8BAC - chains AAA and BBB; structure by X-ray diffraction, 2.05 A resolution.

Chain AAA:
Protein: Heparanase 50 kDa subunit
Organism: Homo sapiens
Reference sequence: Q9Y251 (HPSE_HUMAN); residue numbers follow UniProt; this construct covers 158-543
Amino-acid sequence (389 residues; row label = number of the first residue in the row):
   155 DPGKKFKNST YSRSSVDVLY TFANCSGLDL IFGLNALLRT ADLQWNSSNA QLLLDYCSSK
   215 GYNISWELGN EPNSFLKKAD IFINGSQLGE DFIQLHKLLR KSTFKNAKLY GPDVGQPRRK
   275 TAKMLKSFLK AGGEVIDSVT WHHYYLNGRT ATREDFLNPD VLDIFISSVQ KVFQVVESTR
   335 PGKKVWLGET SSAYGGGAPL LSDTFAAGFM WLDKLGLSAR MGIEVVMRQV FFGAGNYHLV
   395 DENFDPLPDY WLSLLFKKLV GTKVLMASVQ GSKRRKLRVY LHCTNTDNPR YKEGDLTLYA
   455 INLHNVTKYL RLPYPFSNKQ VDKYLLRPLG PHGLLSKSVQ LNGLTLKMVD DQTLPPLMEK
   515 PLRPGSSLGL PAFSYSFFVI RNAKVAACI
Unresolved in the structure: 155-158
Disulfides: C437-C542
Covalent attachments: N-acetylglucosamine (NAG) linked to N200, N459
Construct notes: expression tag (155-157); variant R307 (Lys in Q9Y251)
Residues lining bound ligands: SJ5 ((3S,4R,5R)-4,5-dihydroxypiperidine-3-carboxylic acid): N224, E225, Y298, E343, A347, Y348, G349, G350, Q383, Y391
Curated features (UniProtKB/Swiss-Prot):
  - region: F527 to I543 (Required for transferring proheparanase to the Golgi apparatus, secretion and subsequent enzyme activity and for enhancement of PKB/AKT1 phosphorylation)
  - active site: E225 (Proton donor), E343 (Nucleophile)
  - binding site (heparan sulfate group): K158 to N162, Q270 to K280, H296, R303, Y348 to G350, G389 to Y391
  - glycosylation (N-linked (GlcNAc...) asparagine): N162, N178, N200, N217, N238, N459
  - natural variant: N260 (N260S: In some hepatocellular carcinoma), R307 (K307R: this construct carries the variant)
  - mutagenesis: K158 (K158A: No association with GS-modified heparin; when associated with K-158), K161 (K161A: Two-fold increase in the level of secretion upon addition of GS-modified heparin. No association with GS-modified heparin; when associated with K-161), N162 (N162Q: Faster electrophoretic migration typical of a size reduction and important decrease of secretion. Larger size reduction; when associated with Q-178; Q-200; Q-217; Q-238 and Q-459), N178 (N178Q: Faster electrophoretic migration typical of a size reduction and important decrease of secretion. Larger size reduction; when associated with Q-162; Q-200; Q-217; Q-238 and Q-459), N200 (N200Q: Faster electrophoretic migration typical of a size reduction and partial decrease in secretion. Larger size reduction; when associated with Q-162; Q-178; Q-217; Q-238 and Q-459), N217 (N217Q: Faster electrophoretic migration typical of a size reduction and partial decrease in secretion. Larger size reduction; when associated with Q-162; Q-178; Q-200; Q-238 and Q-459), E225 (E225A: Loss of heparanase activity. No effect on HPSE-mediated cell adhesion), N238 (N238Q: Faster electrophoretic migration typical of a size reduction. Larger size reduction and important decrease of secretion; when associated with Q-162; Q-178; Q-200; Q-217 and Q-459), E343 (E343A: Loss of heparanase activity), D367 (D367A: Strong decrease in heparanase activity), E378 (E378A: No reduction in heparanase activity), E396 (E396A: No reduction in heparanase activity), 18 further mutagenesis entries in UniProt
Reported in the primary citation:
  - catalytic residues: E225
  - binding site for SJ5: E225
  - conformationally variable residues (side-chain flip): E225

Chain BBB:
Protein: Heparanase 8 kDa subunit
Organism: Homo sapiens
Reference sequence: Q9Y251 (HPSE_HUMAN); residues 1-74 here correspond to UniProt positions 36-109 (UniProt number = residue number + 35)
Amino-acid sequence (74 residues; numbered 1 to 74; the number before each row is that of its first residue):
     1 QDVVDLDFFT QEPLHLVSPS FLSVTIDANL ATDPRFLILL GSPKLRTLAR GLSPAYLRFG
    61 GTKTDFLIFD PKKE
Residues lining bound ligands: SJ5 ((3S,4R,5R)-4,5-dihydroxypiperidine-3-carboxylic acid): D27, G61, T62
Curated features (UniProtKB/Swiss-Prot):
  - binding site (heparan sulfate group): D27 to N29, T62

Interface between chain AAA and chain BBB:
Residue-residue contacts - 203 pairs, chain AAA then chain BBB:
  F160(AAA) - F66(BBB)
  K161(AAA) - K63(BBB)  hydrogen bond (backbone-side chain)
  K161(AAA) - F66(BBB)
  N162(AAA) - F66(BBB)
  N162(AAA) - I68(BBB)
  S163(AAA) - K63(BBB)
  S163(AAA) - F66(BBB)  hydrogen bond (backbone-backbone)
  S163(AAA) - L67(BBB)
  S163(AAA) - I68(BBB)  hydrogen bond (backbone-backbone)
  T164(AAA) - I68(BBB)
  T164(AAA) - D70(BBB)
  T164(AAA) - K73(BBB)  hydrogen bond
  Y165(AAA) - L67(BBB)  hydrophobic
  Y165(AAA) - I68(BBB)  hydrogen bond (backbone-backbone)
  Y165(AAA) - F69(BBB)
  Y165(AAA) - D70(BBB)  hydrogen bond (backbone-backbone)
  S166(AAA) - D70(BBB)
  S166(AAA) - K73(BBB)
  S166(AAA) - E74(BBB)
  R167(AAA) - F69(BBB)
  R167(AAA) - P71(BBB)  hydrogen bond (side chain-backbone)
  R167(AAA) - K72(BBB)
  R167(AAA) - K73(BBB)
  S169(AAA) - F36(BBB)
  V172(AAA) - F36(BBB)  hydrophobic
  V172(AAA) - L37(BBB)  hydrophobic
  V172(AAA) - L40(BBB)  hydrophobic
  L173(AAA) - F59(BBB)  hydrophobic
  T175(AAA) - R46(BBB)
  F176(AAA) - L40(BBB)
  F176(AAA) - R46(BBB)
  F176(AAA) - A49(BBB)  hydrophobic
  F176(AAA) - L57(BBB)  hydrophobic
  C179(AAA) - R46(BBB)
  C179(AAA) - R50(BBB)  hydrogen bond (backbone-side chain)
  S180(AAA) - R46(BBB)
  S180(AAA) - A49(BBB)
  S180(AAA) - R50(BBB)
  S180(AAA) - S53(BBB)
  G181(AAA) - S53(BBB)  hydrogen bond (backbone-side chain)
  L182(AAA) - A49(BBB)
  L182(AAA) - S53(BBB)
  L182(AAA) - A55(BBB)
  D183(AAA) - A55(BBB)  hydrogen bond (backbone-backbone)
  D183(AAA) - Y56(BBB)
  D183(AAA) - L57(BBB)  hydrogen bond (backbone-backbone)
  L184(AAA) - L57(BBB)
  I185(AAA) - Y56(BBB)  hydrophobic
  I185(AAA) - L57(BBB)  hydrogen bond (backbone-backbone)
  I185(AAA) - R58(BBB)
  I185(AAA) - F59(BBB)  hydrogen bond (backbone-backbone)
  F186(AAA) - F59(BBB)  hydrophobic
  G187(AAA) - F59(BBB)  hydrogen bond (backbone-backbone)
  G187(AAA) - T64(BBB)
  L188(AAA) - T64(BBB)
  L188(AAA) - D65(BBB)
  N189(AAA) - T64(BBB)
  N189(AAA) - D65(BBB)
  N189(AAA) - F66(BBB)
  N189(AAA) - L67(BBB)  hydrogen bond (side chain-backbone)
  A190(AAA) - D65(BBB)  hydrogen bond (backbone-side chain)
  L191(AAA) - D65(BBB)
  N203(AAA) - I68(BBB)
  N203(AAA) - F69(BBB)  hydrogen bond (side chain-backbone)
  L206(AAA) - F69(BBB)
  L207(AAA) - F69(BBB)  hydrophobic
  E221(AAA) - R58(BBB)  salt bridge
  G223(AAA) - D65(BBB)
  N224(AAA) - R58(BBB)  hydrogen bond
  N224(AAA) - G61(BBB)  hydrogen bond (side chain-backbone)
  N224(AAA) - T62(BBB)
  N224(AAA) - D65(BBB)  hydrogen bond (backbone-side chain)
  E225(AAA) - T62(BBB)
  F229(AAA) - D65(BBB)
  K232(AAA) - T62(BBB)
  Y264(AAA) - Y56(BBB)
  D267(AAA) - R58(BBB)  salt bridge
  H296(AAA) - R58(BBB)
  W340(AAA) - Y56(BBB)  hydrophobic
  G342(AAA) - R58(BBB)
  E343(AAA) - R58(BBB)  salt bridge
  E343(AAA) - G61(BBB)
  W365(AAA) - L22(BBB)  hydrophobic
  L369(AAA) - F21(BBB)
  L369(AAA) - L22(BBB)  hydrophobic
  A373(AAA) - H15(BBB)
  A373(AAA) - V17(BBB)  hydrophobic
  A373(AAA) - F21(BBB)
  R374(AAA) - L14(BBB)
  R374(AAA) - H15(BBB)  hydrogen bond (backbone-side chain)
  M375(AAA) - H15(BBB)
  G376(AAA) - H15(BBB)  hydrogen bond (backbone-side chain)
  I377(AAA) - V17(BBB)
  I377(AAA) - F21(BBB)
  E378(AAA) - V17(BBB)
  E378(AAA) - S18(BBB)  hydrogen bond (backbone-backbone)
  E378(AAA) - F21(BBB)
  V379(AAA) - S18(BBB)
  V379(AAA) - S20(BBB)
  V379(AAA) - F21(BBB)
  V379(AAA) - S23(BBB)
  V380(AAA) - F21(BBB)  hydrogen bond (backbone-backbone)
  V380(AAA) - L22(BBB)
  V380(AAA) - S23(BBB)  hydrogen bond (backbone-backbone)
  M381(AAA) - S23(BBB)
  M381(AAA) - Y56(BBB)  hydrophobic
  M381(AAA) - R58(BBB)
  R382(AAA) - S23(BBB)  hydrogen bond (backbone-backbone)
  R382(AAA) - V24(BBB)
  R382(AAA) - T25(BBB)  hydrogen bond (backbone-backbone)
  Q383(AAA) - T25(BBB)  hydrogen bond
  Q383(AAA) - D27(BBB)  hydrogen bond
  V384(AAA) - T25(BBB)
  F385(AAA) - V24(BBB)  hydrophobic
  F385(AAA) - T25(BBB)  hydrogen bond (backbone-backbone)
  F385(AAA) - L45(BBB)  hydrophobic
  F385(AAA) - L48(BBB)
  F385(AAA) - A49(BBB)
  F386(AAA) - I26(BBB)
  F386(AAA) - L39(BBB)  hydrophobic
  F386(AAA) - L45(BBB)  hydrophobic
  G387(AAA) - L30(BBB)
  L393(AAA) - V24(BBB)  hydrophobic
  V394(AAA) - L45(BBB)  hydrophobic
  V394(AAA) - L48(BBB)  hydrophobic
  N397(AAA) - K44(BBB)
  F398(AAA) - L39(BBB)
  F398(AAA) - S42(BBB)
  F398(AAA) - K44(BBB)  hydrogen bond (backbone-side chain)
  F398(AAA) - L48(BBB)
  D399(AAA) - K44(BBB)  salt bridge
  P400(AAA) - L48(BBB)  hydrophobic
  Y404(AAA) - L48(BBB)  hydrogen bond (side chain-backbone)
  S407(AAA) - L22(BBB)
  L408(AAA) - G51(BBB)
  F410(AAA) - F21(BBB)  hydrophobic
  K411(AAA) - P19(BBB)  hydrogen bond (side chain-backbone)
  K411(AAA) - L22(BBB)  hydrogen bond (side chain-backbone)
  K411(AAA) - L52(BBB)
  K411(AAA) - P54(BBB)  hydrogen bond (side chain-backbone)
  K412(AAA) - G51(BBB)  hydrogen bond (side chain-backbone)
  T416(AAA) - H15(BBB)
  T416(AAA) - L16(BBB)
  T416(AAA) - V17(BBB)  hydrogen bond (backbone-backbone)
  T416(AAA) - S18(BBB)
  T416(AAA) - P19(BBB)
  K417(AAA) - H15(BBB)
  K417(AAA) - L16(BBB)
  V418(AAA) - P13(BBB)
  V418(AAA) - L14(BBB)  hydrogen bond (backbone-backbone)
  V418(AAA) - H15(BBB)  hydrogen bond (backbone-backbone)
  V418(AAA) - V17(BBB)  hydrophobic
  L419(AAA) - F9(BBB)
  L419(AAA) - E12(BBB)
  L419(AAA) - L14(BBB)
  M420(AAA) - D7(BBB)
  M420(AAA) - F8(BBB)
  M420(AAA) - F9(BBB)  hydrogen bond (backbone-backbone)
  M420(AAA) - L14(BBB)  hydrophobic
  A421(AAA) - D7(BBB)
  A421(AAA) - F8(BBB)  hydrophobic
  S422(AAA) - L6(BBB)
  S422(AAA) - D7(BBB)  hydrogen bond (backbone-backbone)
  V423(AAA) - V4(BBB)  hydrophobic
  V423(AAA) - D5(BBB)
  Q424(AAA) - D5(BBB)  hydrogen bond (backbone-backbone)
  Q424(AAA) - D7(BBB)  hydrogen bond
  V433(AAA) - L6(BBB)  hydrophobic
  L435(AAA) - F8(BBB)  hydrophobic
  L452(AAA) - L6(BBB)  hydrophobic
  V460(AAA) - D2(BBB)
  T461(AAA) - D2(BBB)
  K462(AAA) - Q1(BBB)
  K462(AAA) - D2(BBB)  salt bridge
  Y463(AAA) - D2(BBB)  hydrogen bond (backbone-backbone)
  Y463(AAA) - V3(BBB)
  Y463(AAA) - V4(BBB)  hydrogen bond (backbone-backbone)
  L464(AAA) - V4(BBB)
  L464(AAA) - L6(BBB)  hydrophobic
  R465(AAA) - V3(BBB)
  R465(AAA) - V4(BBB)  hydrogen bond (backbone-backbone)
  R465(AAA) - D5(BBB)  salt bridge
  R465(AAA) - L6(BBB)  hydrogen bond (backbone-backbone)
  L466(AAA) - F8(BBB)  hydrophobic
  P467(AAA) - L6(BBB)
  P467(AAA) - F8(BBB)
  F470(AAA) - F8(BBB)  hydrophobic
  F470(AAA) - T10(BBB)
  M502(AAA) - K44(BBB)
  M502(AAA) - T47(BBB)
  M502(AAA) - L48(BBB)  hydrophobic
  D505(AAA) - K44(BBB)
  D505(AAA) - T47(BBB)  hydrogen bond (backbone-side chain)
  Q506(AAA) - P43(BBB)
  Q506(AAA) - T47(BBB)
  T507(AAA) - T47(BBB)
  L508(AAA) - L48(BBB)  hydrophobic
  I534(AAA) - F8(BBB)  hydrophobic
  V539(AAA) - T10(BBB)
  A541(AAA) - T10(BBB)
  A541(AAA) - Q11(BBB)
  A541(AAA) - E12(BBB)
  A541(AAA) - P13(BBB)
Also at the interface, not in a pair above, chain AAA (108 interface residues in all): S168, V170, A177, L192, Y210, A233, S372, G415, L450
Also at the interface, not in a pair above, chain BBB (65 interface residues in all): T32

Summary:
Chain AAA and chain BBB form an interface of 108 and 65 residues respectively; the contacts include 48
hydrogen bonds and 6 salt bridges. Among the polar pairs are E221(AAA)-R58(BBB), D267(AAA)-R58(BBB) and
E343(AAA)-R58(BBB). Compound SJ5 is bound between chain AAA and chain BBB. The paper reports the catalytic
residue E225(AAA); a binding site for SJ5 at E225(AAA).
Here chain AAA is Heparanase 50 kDa subunit and chain BBB is Heparanase 8 kDa subunit, both from Homo sapiens.
Entry 8BAC (Crystal structure of human heparanase in complex with competitive inhibitor GD05) was determined
by X-ray diffraction.
